Entry 8ZMS (electron microscopy, 3.70 A resolution); this record covers chain A.

Chain A:
Molecule: Maltose/maltodextrin-binding periplasmic protein, Vesicular acetylcholine transporter, DARPinoff7
Organism: Escherichia coli (strain K12)
Reference sequence: chimeric construct of P0AEX9, Q16572: residues -343 to 19 from P0AEX9 (MALE_ECOLI) positions 29-391 (UniProt number = residue number + 372); residues 34-524 from Q16572 positions 34-524 (same numbers)
Amino-acid sequence (1047 residues; each row starts with the number of its first residue; numbers below 1 keep their minus sign (Met-344 is residue -344)):
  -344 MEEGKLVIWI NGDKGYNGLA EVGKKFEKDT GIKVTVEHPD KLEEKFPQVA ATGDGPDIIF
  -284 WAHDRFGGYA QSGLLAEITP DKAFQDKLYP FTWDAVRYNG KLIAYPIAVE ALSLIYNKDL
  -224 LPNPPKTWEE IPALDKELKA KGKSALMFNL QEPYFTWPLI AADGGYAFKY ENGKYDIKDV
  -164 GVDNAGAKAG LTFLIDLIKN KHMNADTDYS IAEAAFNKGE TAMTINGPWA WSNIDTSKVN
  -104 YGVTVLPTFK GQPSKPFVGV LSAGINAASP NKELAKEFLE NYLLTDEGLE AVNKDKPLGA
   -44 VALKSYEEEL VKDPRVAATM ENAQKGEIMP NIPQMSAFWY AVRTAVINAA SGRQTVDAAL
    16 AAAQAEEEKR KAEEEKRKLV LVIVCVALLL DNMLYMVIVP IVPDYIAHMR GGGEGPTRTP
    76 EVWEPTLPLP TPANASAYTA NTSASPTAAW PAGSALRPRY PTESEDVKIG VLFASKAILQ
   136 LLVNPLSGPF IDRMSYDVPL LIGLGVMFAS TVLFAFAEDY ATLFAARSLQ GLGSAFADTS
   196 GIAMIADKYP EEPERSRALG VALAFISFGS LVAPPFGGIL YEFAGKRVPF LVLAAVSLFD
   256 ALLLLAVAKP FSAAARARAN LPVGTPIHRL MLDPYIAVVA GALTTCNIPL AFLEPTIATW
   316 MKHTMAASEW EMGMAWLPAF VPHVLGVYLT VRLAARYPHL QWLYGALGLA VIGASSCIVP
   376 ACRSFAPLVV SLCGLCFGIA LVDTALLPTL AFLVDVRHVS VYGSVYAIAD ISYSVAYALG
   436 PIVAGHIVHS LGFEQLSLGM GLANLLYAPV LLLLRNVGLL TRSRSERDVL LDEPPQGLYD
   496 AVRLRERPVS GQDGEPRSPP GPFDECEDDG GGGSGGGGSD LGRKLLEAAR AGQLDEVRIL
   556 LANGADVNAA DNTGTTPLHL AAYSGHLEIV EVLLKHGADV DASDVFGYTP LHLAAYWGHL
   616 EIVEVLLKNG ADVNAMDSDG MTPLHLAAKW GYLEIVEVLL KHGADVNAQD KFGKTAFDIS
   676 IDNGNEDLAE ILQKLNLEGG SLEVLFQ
Disordered / not traced: -344 to 19, 63-121, 266-276, 476-702
Sequence notes: initiating methionine (-344); conflict Ile-150 (Val222 in P0AEX9), Val-34 (Ala338 in P0AEX9), Val-29 (Ile343 in P0AEX9), Ala13 (Glu385 in P0AEX9), Ala16 (Lys388 in P0AEX9), Ala17 (Asp389 in P0AEX9); linker (20-33, 525-534); engineered mutation Glu520 (Ala in Q16572)
UniProt features mapped onto this chain:
  - site (Important for transporter activity): Asp193, Asp398
  - glycosylation (N-linked (GlcNAc...) asparagine): Asn89, Asn96
Ligand contacts: acetylcholine (ACH): Asn47, Tyr50, Met51, Ile221, Ser225, Asn302, Leu305, Ile394, Asp398, Tyr428, Tyr432
From the paper describing this entry:
  - binding site for acetylcholine: Asn47, Tyr50, Met51, Ile221, Ser225, Asn302, Leu305, Ile394, Asp398, Tyr428, Tyr432
  - conformationally variable residues (side-chain flip): Tyr428
  - specificity-determining residues: Tyr50, Met51, Ser225, His338 (proposed by the authors, not directly observed)
  - disease-associated variants - D398H: decreased binding to acetylcholine (citing earlier work)

In short:
Chain A binds acetylcholine. From the paper: a binding site for acetylcholine at Asn47, Tyr50 and Met51 among
others; D398H reduces binding to acetylcholine.
Chain A is Maltose/maltodextrin-binding periplasmic protein, Vesicular acetylcholine transporter, DARPinoff7
(Escherichia coli (strain K12)); the structure, Acetylcholine-bound VAChT, was determined by electron
microscopy (same publication as 8ZMR).
